5HHO - chains D and E of the 5 polymer chains in the assembly; structure by X-ray diffraction, 2.95 A resolution.

[Chain D]
Molecule: JM22 TCR alpha chain
Organism: Homo sapiens
Chain sequence (199 residues; each row starts with the number of its first residue):
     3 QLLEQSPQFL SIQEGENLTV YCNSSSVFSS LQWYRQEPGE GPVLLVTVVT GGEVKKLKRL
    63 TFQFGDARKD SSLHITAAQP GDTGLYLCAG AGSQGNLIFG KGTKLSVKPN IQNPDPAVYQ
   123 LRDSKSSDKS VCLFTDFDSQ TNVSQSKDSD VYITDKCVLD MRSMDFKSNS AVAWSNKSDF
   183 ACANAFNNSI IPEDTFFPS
Unresolved in the structure: 198-201
Disulfides: Cys-24/Cys-90

[Chain E]
Molecule: JM22 TCR beta chain
Organism: Homo sapiens
Chain sequence (241 residues; row label = number of the first residue in the row):
     4 GGITQSPKYL FRKEGQNVTL SCEQNLNHDA MYWYRQDPGQ GLRLIYYSQI VNDFQKGDIA
    64 EGYSVSREKK ESFPLTVTSA QKNPTAFYLC ASSIRSSYEQ YFGPGTRLTV TEDLKNVFPP
   124 EVAVFEPSEA EISHTQKATL VCLATGFYPD HVELSWWVNG KEVHSGVCTD PQPLKEQPAL
   184 NDSRYALSSR LRVSATFWQD PRNHFRCQVQ FYGLSENDEW TQDRAKPVTQ IVSAEAWGRA
   244 D
Unresolved in the structure: 244
Disulfides: Cys-25/Cys-93, Cys-145/Cys-210

[Chain D / chain E interface]
Contacting residue pairs (86):
  Gln-34(D) with Glu-102(E)
  Tyr-36(D) with Glu-102(E); Gln-103(E), hydrogen bond (side chain-backbone); Phe-105(E), hydrophobic
  Gln-38(D) with Gln-39(E), hydrogen bond; Leu-92(E)
  Gly-41(D) with Phe-90(E)
  Gly-43(D) with Leu-92(E); Gly-106(E); Pro-107(E)
  Pro-44(D) with Leu-92(E); Phe-105(E)
  Leu-46(D) with Glu-102(E); Tyr-104(E)
  Thr-49(D) with Glu-102(E), hydrogen bond
  Ala-93(D) with Ser-100(E)
  Gly-94(D) with Ser-100(E), hydrogen bond (backbone-side chain)
  Gln-96(D) with Tyr-50(E), hydrogen bond (backbone-side chain); Gln-52(E)
  Gly-97(D) with Tyr-35(E), hydrogen bond (backbone-side chain); Tyr-50(E); Gln-52(E); Ser-99(E); Ser-100(E), hydrogen bond (backbone-side chain)
  Asn-98(D) with Tyr-35(E); Tyr-50(E); Ser-100(E), hydrogen bond (backbone-side chain)
  Leu-99(D) with Ser-100(E); Tyr-101(E); Gln-103(E)
  Phe-101(D) with Tyr-37(E); Phe-105(E), hydrophobic
  Asp-117(D) with His-137(E)
  Tyr-121(D) with Ser-131(E); Glu-134(E); His-137(E); Thr-138(E)
  Gln-122(D) with Ser-131(E), hydrogen bond (backbone-side chain)
  Leu-123(D) with Phe-128(E); Glu-129(E); Ser-131(E); Thr-142(E); Val-144(E), hydrophobic
  Arg-124(D) with Phe-128(E); Glu-129(E), hydrogen bond (backbone-backbone)
  Asp-125(D) with Ala-126(E); Val-127(E); Phe-128(E)
  Ser-126(D) with Val-127(E), hydrogen bond (backbone-backbone); Glu-129(E); Glu-238(E); Ala-239(E)
  Lys-131(D) with Phe-128(E)
  Ser-132(D) with Phe-128(E)
  Val-133(D) with Phe-128(E), hydrophobic; Leu-146(E), hydrophobic
  Leu-135(D) with Thr-142(E)
  Thr-137(D) with Arg-195(E)
  Asp-138(D) with Thr-138(E); Arg-195(E), salt bridge
  Ser-151(D) with Gln-180(E)
  Tyr-154(D) with Glu-179(E), hydrogen bond (side chain-backbone); Gln-180(E), hydrogen bond
  Ile-155(D) with Leu-177(E)
  Thr-156(D) with Asp-173(E); Ser-191(E); Arg-193(E), hydrogen bond
  Cys-159(D) with Cys-171(E), hydrophobic; Asp-173(E), hydrogen bond; Arg-193(E), hydrogen bond
  Val-160(D) with Cys-171(E), hydrogen bond (backbone-side chain)
  Leu-161(D) with Val-170(E); Cys-171(E), hydrophobic; Arg-193(E); Arg-195(E)
  Asp-162(D) with Ser-168(E); Gly-169(E), hydrogen bond (backbone-backbone)
  Met-163(D) with Lys-140(E); Arg-195(E)
  Arg-164(D) with Ser-168(E), hydrogen bond (backbone-side chain)
  Ser-170(D) with Arg-195(E)
  Ser-172(D) with Arg-193(E)
  Ala-173(D) with Arg-193(E)
  Val-174(D) with Arg-193(E)
  Trp-176(D) with Leu-146(E), hydrophobic; Ala-189(E), hydrophobic
Also at the interface, not in a pair above, chain D (50 interface residues in all): Ser-32, Glu-42, Leu-87, Leu-89, Gln-147, Asp-157, Phe-168
Also at the interface, not in a pair above, chain E (52 interface residues in all): Gln-43, Leu-45, Leu-47, Gln-58, Pro-130, Ala-133, Thr-172, Lys-178, Val-196, Ser-197

[Summary]
50 residues of chain D and 52 residues of chain E are in contact; the contacts include 19 hydrogen bonds and 1
salt bridge. Polar pairs include Asp-138(D)/Arg-195(E), Tyr-36(D)/Gln-103(E) and Gln-38(D)/Gln-39(E).
Here chain D is JM22 TCR alpha chain and chain E is JM22 TCR beta chain, both from Homo sapiens. Entry 5HHO
(Crystal Structure of the JM22 TCR in complex with HLA-A*0201 in complex with M1-G4E) was determined by X-ray
diffraction, deposited together with 5HHM, 5HHN, 5HHP and 5HHQ.
